PDB entry 8DEE | electron microscopy, 3.40 A resolution | chains A and N of the 12 polymer chains in the assembly

[Chain A (and N)]
Name: Spike glycoprotein E1
From: Western equine encephalitis virus
Notes: chain N of this document is another copy of the same molecule, construct and numbering; everything in this record applies to it too
UniProt: P13897 (POLS_WEEV); residues 1-439 here correspond to UniProt positions 798-1236 (UniProt number = residue number + 797)
Chain sequence (439 residues; numbered 1 to 439; the number before each row is that of its first residue):
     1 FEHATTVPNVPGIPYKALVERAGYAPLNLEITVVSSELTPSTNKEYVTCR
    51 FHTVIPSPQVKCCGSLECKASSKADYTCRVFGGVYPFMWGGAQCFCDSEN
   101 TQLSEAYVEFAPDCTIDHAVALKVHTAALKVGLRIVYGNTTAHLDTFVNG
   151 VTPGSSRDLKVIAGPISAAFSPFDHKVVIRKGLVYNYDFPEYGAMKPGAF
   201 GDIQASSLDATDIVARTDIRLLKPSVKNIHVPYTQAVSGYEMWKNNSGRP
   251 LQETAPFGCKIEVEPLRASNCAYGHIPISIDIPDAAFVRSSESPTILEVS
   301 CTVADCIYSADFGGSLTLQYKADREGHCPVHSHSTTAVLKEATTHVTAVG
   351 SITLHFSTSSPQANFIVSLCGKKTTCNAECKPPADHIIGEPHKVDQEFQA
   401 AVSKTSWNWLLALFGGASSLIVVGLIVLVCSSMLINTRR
Disulfide bonds: Cys-49/Cys-114, Cys-62/Cys-94, Cys-63/Cys-96, Cys-259/Cys-271, Cys-301/Cys-376, Cys-306/Cys-380, Cys-328/Cys-370

[Interface between chain A and chain N]
Pairs across the interface (16; chain A residue first):
  Asp-305(A) / Ala-22(N)
  Ile-307(A) / Ala-22(N)  hydrophobic
  Phe-312(A) / Gly-23(N)
  Phe-312(A) / Arg-289(N)  hydrogen bond (backbone-side chain)
  Gly-313(A) / Ala-22(N)
  Gly-313(A) / Gly-23(N)
  Ser-315(A) / Ser-290(N)  hydrogen bond
  Thr-317(A) / Thr-295(N)
  Lys-340(A) / Arg-289(N)
  Ser-351(A) / Leu-297(N)
  Thr-353(A) / Ser-290(N)
  Thr-353(A) / Ser-291(N)
  Thr-353(A) / Thr-295(N)
  His-355(A) / Arg-289(N)  hydrogen bond
  His-355(A) / Ser-290(N)
  His-355(A) / Ser-291(N)
Other interface residues (no listed pair), chain A (14 interface residues in all): Cys-306, Gly-314, Gln-319, Ala-384
Other interface residues (no listed pair), chain N (9 interface residues in all): Phe-1, Glu-20

[In short]
Chain A and chain N form an interface of 14 and 9 residues respectively; the contacts include 3 hydrogen
bonds. Polar pairs include Phe-312(A)/Arg-289(N), Ser-315(A)/Ser-290(N) and His-355(A)/Arg-289(N).
Chain A and chain N are both Spike glycoprotein E1 (Western equine encephalitis virus); the structure,
Asymmetric Unit of Western Equine Encephalitis Virus, was determined by electron microscopy (same publication
as 8DEF, 8DEQ, 8DUL, 8DUN, 8DWO, 8EEU and 8EEV).
